PDB entry 8VER | X-ray diffraction, 2.80 A resolution | chains B and F of the 6 polymer chains in the assembly

[Chain B (and F)]
Name: Endoribonuclease YicC
Organism: Escherichia coli
Notes: EC 3.1.26.-; chain F of this document is another copy of the same molecule, construct and numbering; everything in this record applies to it too
UniProtKB: P23839 (YICC_ECOLI); residues 1-287 here = UniProt positions 1-287
Sequence (289 residues; numbered -1 to 287; the number before each row is that of its first residue; numbers below 1 keep their minus sign (Gly-1 is residue -1)):
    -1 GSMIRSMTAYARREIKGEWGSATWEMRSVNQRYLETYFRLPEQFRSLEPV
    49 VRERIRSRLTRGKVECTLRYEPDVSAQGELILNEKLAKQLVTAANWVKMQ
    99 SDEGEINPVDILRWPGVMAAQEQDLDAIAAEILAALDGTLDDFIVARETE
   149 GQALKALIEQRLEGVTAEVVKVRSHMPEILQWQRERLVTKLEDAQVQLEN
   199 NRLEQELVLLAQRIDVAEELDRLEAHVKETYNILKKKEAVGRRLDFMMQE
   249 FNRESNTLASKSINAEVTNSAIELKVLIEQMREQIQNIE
Not modelled in the structure: -1 to 0 (chain F: -1 to 0, 193-202)
Construct notes: expression tag (-1 to 0); engineered mutation Thr187 (Ala in P23839)

[How chain B and chain F interact]
Pairs across the interface (32; chain B residue first):
  Asn81(B) with Val72(F)
  Gln87(B) with Gly76(F); Leu78(F)
  Leu88(B) with Leu78(F), hydrophobic; Leu110(F); Met116(F), hydrophobic
  Ala91(B) with Leu110(F), hydrophobic
  Ala92(B) with Pro106(F)
  Trp94(B) with Leu80(F), hydrophobic; Glu82(F); Ala85(F), hydrophobic
  Val95(B) with Ile109(F), hydrophobic; Leu110(F), hydrophobic
  Lys96(B) with Pro106(F)
  Ser99(B) with Val89(F); Ile104(F)
  Glu101(B) with Lys96(F), salt bridge; Gly102(F); Glu103(F); Ile104(F)
  Gly102(B) with Glu103(F), hydrogen bond (backbone-side chain); Ile104(F)
  Glu103(B) with Asn105(F); Pro106(F)
  Ile104(B) with Pro106(F), hydrophobic
  Asp108(B) with Val107(F)
  Trp112(B) with Leu110(F); Arg111(F); Met116(F), hydrophobic
  Asp122(B) with Arg67(F), salt bridge
  Asp124(B) with Glu23(F); Arg67(F), salt bridge
Interface residues without a listed pair, chain B (24 interface residues in all): Ser44, Lys83, Leu84, Gln98, Ile109, Arg111, Pro113
Interface residues without a listed pair, chain F (26 interface residues in all): Arg25, Arg37, Ser73, Glu77, Lys86, Asp108

[Overview]
24 residues of chain B face 26 of chain F across their interface; the contacts include 1 hydrogen bond and 3
salt bridges. Polar contacts include Glu101(B)-Lys96(F), Asp122(B)-Arg67(F) and Asp124(B)-Arg67(F).
Chain B and chain F are both Endoribonuclease YicC (Escherichia coli); the structure, Structure of YicC
endoribonuclease, was determined by X-ray diffraction together with 8VES from the same study.
